Entry 7L70 (electron microscopy, 2.80 A resolution); this record covers chains B and C of the 10 polymer chains in the assembly.

[Chain B]
Molecule: Translation initiation factor eIF-2B subunit epsilon
Organism: Homo sapiens
Reference sequence: Q13144 (EI2BE_HUMAN); residues 1-721 here = UniProt positions 1-721
Sequence (721 residues; numbered 1 to 721; the number before each row is that of its first residue):
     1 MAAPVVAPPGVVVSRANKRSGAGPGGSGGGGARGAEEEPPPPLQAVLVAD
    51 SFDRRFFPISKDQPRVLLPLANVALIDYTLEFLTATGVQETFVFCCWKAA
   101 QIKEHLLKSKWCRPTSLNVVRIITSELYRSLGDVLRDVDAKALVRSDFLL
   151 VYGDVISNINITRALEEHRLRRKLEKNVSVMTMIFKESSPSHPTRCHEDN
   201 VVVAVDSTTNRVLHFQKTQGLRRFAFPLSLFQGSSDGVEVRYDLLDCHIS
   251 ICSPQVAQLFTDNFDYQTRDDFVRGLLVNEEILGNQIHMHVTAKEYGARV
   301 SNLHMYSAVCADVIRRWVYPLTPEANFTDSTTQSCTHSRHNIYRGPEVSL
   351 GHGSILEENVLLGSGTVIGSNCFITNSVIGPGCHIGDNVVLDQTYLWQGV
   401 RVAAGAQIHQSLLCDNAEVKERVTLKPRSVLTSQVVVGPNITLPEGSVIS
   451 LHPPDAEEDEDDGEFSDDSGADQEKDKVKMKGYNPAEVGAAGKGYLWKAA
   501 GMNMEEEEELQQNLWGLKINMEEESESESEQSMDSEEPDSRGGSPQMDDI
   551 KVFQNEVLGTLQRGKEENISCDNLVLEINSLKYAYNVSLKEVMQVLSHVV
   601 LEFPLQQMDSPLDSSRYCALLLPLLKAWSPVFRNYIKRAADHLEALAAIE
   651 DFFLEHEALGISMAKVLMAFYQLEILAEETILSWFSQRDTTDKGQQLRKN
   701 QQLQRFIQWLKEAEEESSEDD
Disordered / not traced: 1-40, 280-284, 460-721
Sequence notes: conflict Val587 (Ile in Q13144)
Curated features (UniProtKB/Swiss-Prot):
  - modified residue: Ala2 (N-acetylalanine), Arg19 (Omega-N-methylarginine), Ser27 (Phosphoserine), Ser130 (Phosphoserine), Thr322 (Phosphothreonine), Ser450 (Phosphoserine), Ser466 (Phosphoserine), Ser469 (Phosphoserine), Ser532 (Phosphoserine), Ser540 (Phosphoserine), Ser544 (Phosphoserine), Ser717 (Phosphoserine)
  - cross-link (Glycyl lysine isopeptide (Lys-Gly)): Lys61 (interchain with G-Cter in ubiquitin), Lys103 (interchain with G-Cter in ubiquitin), Lys141 (interchain with G-Cter in ubiquitin), Lys217 (interchain with G-Cter in ubiquitin)
  - natural variant: Asp62 (D62V: In VWM5), Leu68 (L68S: In VWM5), Val73 (V73G: In VWM5), Ala74 (A74T: In VWM5), Thr91 (T91A: In VWM5), Leu106 (L106F: In VWM5), Arg113 (R113C: In VWM5; R113H: In VWM5), Arg195 (R195C: In VWM5; R195H: In VWM5), Arg269 (R269G: In VWM5; R269Q: In VWM5), Asp270 (D270H: In VWM5), Arg299 (R299H: In VWM5), Cys310 (C310F: In VWM5), 9 further natural variant entries in UniProt

[Chain C]
Molecule: Translation initiation factor eIF-2B subunit beta
Organism: Homo sapiens
Reference sequence: P49770 (EI2BB_HUMAN); numbering as in UniProt (aligned over 2-351)
Sequence (368 residues; each row starts with the number of its first residue; numbers below 1 keep their minus sign (Met-16 is residue -16)):
   -16 MHHHHHHGGGSENLYFQSPGSAAKGSELSERIESFVETLKRGGGPRSSEE
    34 MARETLGLLRQIITDHRWSNAGELMELIRREGRRMTAAQPSETTVGNMVR
    84 RVLKIIREEYGRLHGRSDESDQQESLHKLLTSGGLNEDFSFHYAQLQSNI
   134 IEAINELLVELEGTMENIAAQALEHIHSNEVIMTIGFSRTVEAFLKEAAR
   184 KRKFHVIVAECAPFCQGHEMAVNLSKAGIETTVMTDAAIFAVMSRVNKVI
   234 IGTKTILANGALRAVTGTHTLALAAKHHSTPLIVCAPMFKLSPQFPNEED
   284 SFHKFVAPEEVLPFTEGDILEKVSVHCPVFDYVPPELITLFISNIGGNAP
   334 SYIYRLMSELYHPDDHVL
Disordered / not traced: -16 to 7, 99-124
Sequence notes: initiating methionine (-16); expression tag (-15 to 1)
Curated features (UniProtKB/Swiss-Prot):
  - natural variant: Val85 (V85E: In VWM2), Ala127 (A127V: Found in a patient with Rett syndrome-like phenotype; uncertain significance), Ser171 (S171F: In VWM2), Pro196 (P196S: In VWM2), Gly200 (G200V: In VWM2), Glu213 (E213G: In VWM2), Cys268 (C268Y: In VWM2), Lys273 (K273R: In VWM2), Val316 (V316D: In VWM2), Gly329 (G329V: In VWM2)
What the authors report for this chain:
  - conformationally variable residues (side-chain flip): His188

[Interface between chain B and chain C]
Pairs across the interface - 35 pairs, chain B then chain C:
  Glu81(B) with Arg24(C), salt bridge
  Thr84(B) with Arg24(C)
  Ala85(B) with Arg24(C)
  Lys110(B) with Glu20(C), salt bridge
  Thr115(B) with Glu16(C), hydrogen bond
  Lys186(B) with Phe297(C)
  Glu187(B) with Thr298(C)
  Ser188(B) with Phe297(C)
  Ser189(B) with Gly300(C)
  Ser191(B) with Asp301(C)
  His192(B) with Phe297(C); Gly300(C); Leu303(C)
  Pro193(B) with Glu304(C)
  Ala293(B) with Glu292(C)
  Lys294(B) with Glu292(C)
  Tyr296(B) with Phe297(C), hydrophobic
  Arg315(B) with Leu303(C), hydrogen bond (side chain-backbone); Glu304(C), hydrogen bond (side chain-backbone); Val306(C)
  Arg316(B) with Phe288(C), hydrogen bond (side chain-backbone); Ala290(C); Pro291(C)
  Trp317(B) with Pro291(C); Glu292(C); Leu295(C); Phe297(C), hydrophobic
  Tyr319(B) with Lys287(C); Phe288(C); Val289(C), hydrophobic; Ala290(C)
  Pro320(B) with Arg24(C)
  Asp329(B) with Lys23(C), salt bridge
  His337(B) with Asp283(C); Phe288(C)
Other interface residues (no listed pair), chain B (26 interface residues in all): Thr194, Asp312, His340, Asn341
Other interface residues (no listed pair), chain C (23 interface residues in all): Gln72, Pro296, Lys305, His309

[Summary]
Chain B and chain C form an interface of 26 and 23 residues respectively; the contacts include 4 hydrogen
bonds and 3 salt bridges. Among the polar pairs are Glu81(B)-Arg24(C), Lys110(B)-Glu20(C) and
Asp329(B)-Lys23(C). From the paper: conformational variability at His188(C).
Here chain B is Translation initiation factor eIF-2B subunit epsilon and chain C is Translation initiation
factor eIF-2B subunit beta, both from Homo sapiens. Entry 7L70 (The eukaryotic translation initiation factor
2B from Homo sapiens in its apo form) was determined by electron microscopy (same publication as 7L7G).
